PDB entry 4BZB | X-ray diffraction, 1.83 A resolution | chains A and C of the 4 polymer chains in the assembly

== Chain A (and C) ==
Molecule: Deoxynucleoside triphosphate triphosphohydrolase SAMHD1
Source organism: Homo sapiens
Notes: EC 3.1.5.-; fragment: hd domain, residues 113-626; chain C of this document is another copy of the same molecule, construct and numbering; everything in this record applies to it too
Reference sequence: Q9Y3Z3 (SAMH1_HUMAN); numbering as in UniProt (aligned over 113-626)
Amino-acid sequence (550 residues; each row starts with the number of its first residue):
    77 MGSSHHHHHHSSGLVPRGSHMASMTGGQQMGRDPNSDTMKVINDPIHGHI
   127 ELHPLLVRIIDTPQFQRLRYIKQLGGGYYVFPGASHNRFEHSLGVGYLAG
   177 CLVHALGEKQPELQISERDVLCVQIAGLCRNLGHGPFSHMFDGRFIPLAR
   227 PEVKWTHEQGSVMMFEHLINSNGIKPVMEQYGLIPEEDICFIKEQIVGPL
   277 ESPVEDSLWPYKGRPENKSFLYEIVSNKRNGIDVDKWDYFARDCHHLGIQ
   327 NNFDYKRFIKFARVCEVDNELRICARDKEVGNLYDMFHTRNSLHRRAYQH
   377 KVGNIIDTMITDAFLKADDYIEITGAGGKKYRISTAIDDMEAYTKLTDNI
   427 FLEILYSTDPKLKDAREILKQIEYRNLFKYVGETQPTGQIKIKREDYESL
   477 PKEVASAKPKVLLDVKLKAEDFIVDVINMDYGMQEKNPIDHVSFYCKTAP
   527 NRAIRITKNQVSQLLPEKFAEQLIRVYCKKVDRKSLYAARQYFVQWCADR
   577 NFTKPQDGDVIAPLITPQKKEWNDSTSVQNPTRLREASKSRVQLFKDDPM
Not modelled in the structure: 77-112, 278-283, 600-626
Construct notes: expression tag (77-112); engineered mutation R206 (His in Q9Y3Z3), N207 (Asp in Q9Y3Z3)
Residues lining bound ligands:
  - 2'-deoxyguanosine-5'-triphosphate (DGT), molecule 1: K116, V117, I118, V133, I136, D137, Q142, R145, F165
  - 2'-deoxyguanosine-5'-triphosphate (DGT), molecule 2: V117, I118, N119, H125
  - 2'-deoxyguanosine-5'-triphosphate (DGT), molecule 3: Q149, L150, G153, R164, R206, N207, H210, H215, H233, D311, K312, Y315, D319, R366, H370, Y374, Q375, D383
  - 2'-deoxyguanosine-5'-triphosphate (DGT), molecule 4: Y155, V156, P158, H376, V378, R451, L453, K455
  - 2'-deoxyguanosine-5'-triphosphate (DGT), molecule 5: V156, F157, P158, G324, I325, R372, H376, K377, V378
  - 2'-deoxyguanosine-5'-triphosphate (DGT), molecule 6: D330, R333, F337, R352, K354, N358, K523
UniProt features mapped onto this chain:
  - active site: H233
  - binding site (GTP): K116, V117, D137, Q142, R145, R451, K455, K523
  - binding site (dATP): N119, Q149, V156, R164, H210, H215, K312, Y315, D319, R333, R352, K354, N358, R366, Q375, H376, K377, K523
  - binding site (dCTP): N119, Q149, V156, R164, H210, H215, K312, Y315, D319, R333, R352, K354, R366, R372, Q375, H376, K377, K523
  - binding site (dGTP): N119, Q149, L150, V156, R164, K312, Y315, D319, R333, R352, K354, N358, R366, Y374, Q375, H376, K377, K523
  - binding site (dTTP): N119, Q149, V156, R164, H210, H215, K312, Y315, D319, R333, R352, K354, Q375, H376, K377, K523
  - binding site (Mn(2+)): H167, D311
  - modified residue: T592 (Microbial infection: Phosphothreonine)
  - cross-link (Glycyl lysine isopeptide (Lys-Gly)): K467 (interchain with G-Cter in SUMO2), K469 (interchain with G-Cter in SUMO2), K492 (interchain with G-Cter in SUMO2), K622 (interchain with G-Cter in SUMO2)
  - natural variant: D120 to H123 (deletion: In AGS5), H123 (H123P: In AGS5), R143 (R143C: In AGS5; R143H: In AGS5), R145 (R145Q: In AGS5), H167 (H167Y: In AGS5), I201 (I201N: In AGS5 and CHBL2), G209 (G209S: In AGS5), M254 (M254V: In AGS5), R290 (R290H: In AGS5), L369 (L369S: In AGS5), M385 (M385V: In AGS5), I448 (I448T: In AGS5), 1 further natural variant entry in UniProt
  - mutagenesis: D137 (D137A: Impairs homotetramerization and nearly abolishes dNTPase activity), Q142 (Q142E/A: Impairs homotetramerization and nearly abolishes dNTPase activity; when associated with K-145), R143 (R143A: Abolished ability to restrict infection by viruses), R145 (R145A: Impairs homotetramerization and nearly abolishes dNTPase activity. Abolished ability to restrict infection by viruses; R145K: Impairs homotetramerization and nearly abolishes dNTPase activity ...), Q149 (Q149A: Abolished dNTPase activity without affecting homotetramerization. Abolished dNTPase activity; when associated with A-319), R164 (R164A: Abolished ability to restrict infection by viruses), H167 (H167A: Abolished ability to restrict infection by viruses), H210 (H210A: Abolished dNTPase activity without affecting homotetramerization), H215 (H215A: Abolished dNTPase activity without affecting homotetramerization), R226 (R226G: Loss of function in defense response to virus), H233 (H233A: Abolished dNTPase activity without affecting homotetramerization. Abolished ability to restrict infection by viruses), D311 (D311A: Loss of function in defense response to virus. Loss of dNTPase activity. Does not affect oligomerization), 27 further mutagenesis entries in UniProt
What the authors report for this chain:
  - binding site for 2'-deoxyguanosine-5'-triphosphate: K116, N119, D137, Q142, R145, V156, K312, Y315, D330, R333, R352, K354, N358, R366, H370, Y374, H376, K377, R451, K455, K523
  - conformationally variable residues (order/disorder transition): K312, D506 to I515, R531 to E547, G584 to N599
  - self-association interface (contacts with another copy of this molecule): I325 to R333, R352 to A373, D506 to I515, R531 to E547
  - post-translational modification sites: T592 (citing earlier work)
  - mutagenesis - D330A/N358A, R333A, R352A/H376A/K377A: decreased catalytic activity on dGTP
  - mutagenesis - D137A: abolished catalytic activity on dGTP (citing earlier work)
  - mutagenesis - D361R/H364K, K534E/V537D/L540D: decreased catalytic activity
  - mutagenesis - H206R/D207N, K312A/Y315A/R366A, H370A/Y374G: abolished catalytic activity
  - specificity-determining residues: L150, Y374
  - disease-associated variants - R143C, R143H, G209S: decreased catalytic activity (citing earlier work)
  - catalytic residues: H210, D218, H233 (proposed by the authors, not directly observed)

== Chain A / chain C interface ==
Contacting residue pairs (86):
  Q326(A) - Q326(C)
  Q326(A) - N327(C)
  Q326(A) - N328(C)
  N327(A) - Q326(C)
  N328(A) - Q326(C)
  N328(A) - N328(C)
  N328(A) - R372(C)  hydrogen bond
  D353(A) - Q582(C)
  K354(A) - K377(C)
  V356(A) - Q582(C)
  G357(A) - R371(C)
  N358(A) - R371(C)  hydrogen bond
  N358(A) - R372(C)  hydrogen bond
  D361(A) - H364(C)  salt bridge
  D361(A) - S368(C)  hydrogen bond
  D361(A) - R371(C)  salt bridge
  D361(A) - R372(C)  salt bridge
  H364(A) - D361(C)  salt bridge
  H364(A) - H364(C)
  N367(A) - L540(C)
  S368(A) - D361(C)
  R371(A) - G357(C)
  R371(A) - N358(C)  hydrogen bond
  R371(A) - V537(C)  hydrogen bond (side chain-backbone)
  R371(A) - S538(C)  hydrogen bond
  R372(A) - N328(C)
  R372(A) - N358(C)  hydrogen bond
  R372(A) - D361(C)  salt bridge
  K377(A) - K354(C)
  Q461(A) - N535(C)
  Q461(A) - V537(C)
  Q461(A) - S538(C)
  Q461(A) - Q539(C)
  P462(A) - Q539(C)  hydrogen bond (backbone-side chain)
  C522(A) - D583(C)
  C522(A) - V586(C)  hydrophobic
  T524(A) - R566(C)
  T524(A) - V586(C)
  T524(A) - I587(C)
  A525(A) - V586(C)  hydrophobic
  R528(A) - D585(C)  hydrogen bond (side chain-backbone)
  I530(A) - Q582(C)
  I532(A) - Q582(C)
  N535(A) - Q461(C)
  N535(A) - T579(C)
  Q536(A) - K580(C)  hydrogen bond (side chain-backbone)
  Q536(A) - P581(C)  hydrogen bond (side chain-backbone)
  Q536(A) - Q582(C)  hydrogen bond (backbone-side chain)
  V537(A) - R371(C)  hydrogen bond (backbone-side chain)
  V537(A) - Q461(C)
  V537(A) - Q582(C)
  S538(A) - R371(C)  hydrogen bond
  S538(A) - Q461(C)
  S538(A) - E547(C)  hydrogen bond
  Q539(A) - Q461(C)
  Q539(A) - P462(C)
  Q539(A) - K544(C)
  Q539(A) - E547(C)  hydrogen bond (backbone-side chain)
  L540(A) - N367(C)
  L540(A) - P542(C)
  L540(A) - K544(C)
  L540(A) - E547(C)
  P542(A) - L540(C)
  E543(A) - E543(C)
  K544(A) - Q539(C)  hydrogen bond
  K544(A) - L540(C)
  A546(A) - L540(C)
  E547(A) - S538(C)  hydrogen bond
  E547(A) - Q539(C)  hydrogen bond (side chain-backbone)
  E547(A) - L540(C)
  R566(A) - T524(C)
  T579(A) - N535(C)
  K580(A) - Q536(C)  hydrogen bond (backbone-side chain)
  P581(A) - Q536(C)
  Q582(A) - D353(C)
  Q582(A) - V356(C)
  Q582(A) - I530(C)
  Q582(A) - I532(C)
  Q582(A) - Q536(C)  hydrogen bond (side chain-backbone)
  D583(A) - C522(C)
  D585(A) - R528(C)  hydrogen bond (backbone-side chain)
  V586(A) - C522(C)  hydrophobic
  V586(A) - T524(C)
  V586(A) - A525(C)  hydrophobic
  V586(A) - R528(C)
  I587(A) - T524(C)
Also at the interface, not in a pair above, chain A (45 interface residues in all): Y507, F545
Also at the interface, not in a pair above, chain C (45 interface residues in all): M505, Y507, A546

== In short ==
Chain A and chain C each contribute 45 residues to their interface; the contacts include 23 hydrogen bonds and
5 salt bridges. Polar contacts include D361(A)-H364(C), D361(A)-R371(C) and D361(A)-R372(C). From the paper:
catalytic residues H210(A), D218(A) and H233(A); D361R/H364K, K534E/V537D/L540D and R143C of chain A, among
others, reduce catalytic activity; 12 substitutions were tested in all.
Both chains are Deoxynucleoside triphosphate triphosphohydrolase SAMHD1 (Homo sapiens). Entry 4BZB (Crystal
structure of the tetrameric dGTP-bound SAMHD1 mutant catalytic core) was determined by X-ray diffraction
together with 4BZC from the same study.
